2DDD - chains A and B; structure by X-ray diffraction, 1.55 A resolution.

# Chain A (and B)
Name: photoconvertible fluorescent protein
From: Favia favus
Notes: chain B of this document is another copy of the same molecule, construct and numbering; everything in this record applies to it too
UniProt: Q53UG8 (Q53UG8_9CNID); aligned to UniProt positions 1-227 over residues 1-227
Chain sequence (225 residues; row label = number of the first residue in the row; note: 2 numbers in that range are skipped by the numbering (no residue carries them; nothing is unmodelled there)):
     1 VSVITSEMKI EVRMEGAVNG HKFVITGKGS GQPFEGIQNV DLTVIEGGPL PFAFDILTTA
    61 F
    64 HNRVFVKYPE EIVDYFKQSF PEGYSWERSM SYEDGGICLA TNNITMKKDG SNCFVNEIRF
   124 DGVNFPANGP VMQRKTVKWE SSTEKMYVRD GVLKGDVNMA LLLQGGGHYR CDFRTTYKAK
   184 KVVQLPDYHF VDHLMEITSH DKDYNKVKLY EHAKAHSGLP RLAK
Unresolved in the structure: 227 (chain B: fully traced)
Construct notes: engineered mutation V1 (Met in Q53UG8), V12 (Leu in Q53UG8), K70 (Glu in Q53UG8), S144 (Pro in Q53UG8), L197 (Gln in Q53UG8); chromophore (64, 64, 64)
Modified / non-standard residues: H64 (2-[1-amino-2-(1H-imidazol-5-yl)ethyl]-1-(carboxymethyl)-4-[(4-oxocyclohexa-2,5-dien-1-ylidene)methyl]-1H-imidazol-5-olate; CR8)
Glycans and other covalent adducts: covalent link F61-H64
Metal / ion sites: Mg2+ near Y207 (its only coordinating residue here)

# Interface between chain A and chain B
Contacting residue pairs (36; chain A residue first):
  N19(A) with E90(B); K181(B)
  K22(A) with E120(B), salt bridge
  E90(A) with N19(B); V126(B); N127(B), hydrogen bond (side chain-backbone)
  R91(A) with V126(B)
  S92(A) with I100(B); N127(B)
  I100(A) with S92(B); I100(B), hydrophobic; L102(B)
  L102(A) with I100(B); L102(B), hydrophobic; D124(B); V126(B), hydrophobic
  T104(A) with V126(B)
  E120(A) with K22(B), salt bridge
  R122(A) with R122(B); D124(B)
  D124(A) with L102(B); R122(B); D124(B)
  V126(A) with E90(B); R91(B); L102(B), hydrophobic; T104(B)
  N127(A) with E90(B), hydrogen bond (backbone-side chain); S92(B); R177(B); T179(B), hydrogen bond
  N131(A) with D153(B)
  D153(A) with N131(B)
  R177(A) with N127(B)
  T179(A) with N127(B), hydrogen bond
  K181(A) with N19(B)
Other interface residues (no listed pair), chain A (23 interface residues in all): C101, A103, G125, F128, T178
Other interface residues (no listed pair), chain B (23 interface residues in all): C101, A103, G125, F128, T178

# In short
The chain A/chain B interface involves 23 residues from each chain, with 4 hydrogen bonds and 2 salt bridges.
Among the polar pairs are K22(A)-E120(B), E90(A)-N127(B) and N127(A)-T179(B).
Both chains are photoconvertible fluorescent protein (Favia favus). Entry 2DDD (Unique behavior of a histidine
responsible for an engineered green-to-red photoconversion process) was determined by X-ray diffraction
together with 2DDC from the same study.
